1I95 - chains A and T of the 21 polymer chains in the assembly; structure by X-ray diffraction, 4.50 A resolution (low resolution: residue-level contacts below are approximate; hydrogen-bond / salt-bridge calls are withheld).

Chain A:
Molecule: 16S RRNA
Source organism: Thermus thermophilus
Sequence (1514 nucleotides; each row starts with the number of its first residue):
     2 UGUUGGAGAG UUUGAUCCUG GCUCAGGGUG AACGCUGGCG GCGUGCCUAA GACAUGCAAG
    62 UCGUGCGGGC CGCGGGGUUU UACUCCGUGG UCAGCGGCGG ACGGGUGAGU AACGCGUGGG
   122 UGACCUACCC GGAAGAGGGG GACAACCCGG GGAAACUCGG GCUAAUCCCC CAUGUGGACC
   182 CGCCCCUUGG GGUGUGUCCA AAGGGCUUUG CCCGCUUCCG GAUGGGCCCG CGUCCCAUCA
   242 GCUAGUUGGU GGGGUAAUGG CCCACCAAGG CGACGACGGG UAGCCGGUCU GAGAGGAUGG
   302 CCGGCCACAG GGGCACUGAG ACACGGGCCC CACUCCUACG GGAGGCAGCA GUUAGGAAUC
   362 UUCCGCAAUG GGCGCAAGCC UGACGGAGCG ACGCCGCUUG GAGGAAGAAG CCCUUCGGGG
   422 UGUAAACUCC UGAACCCGGG ACGAAACCCC CGACGAGGGG ACUGACGGUA CCGGGGUAAU
   482 AGCGCCGGCC AACUCCGUGC CAGCAGCCGC GGUAAUACGG AGGGCGCGAG CGUUACCCGG
   542 AUUCACUGGG CGUAAAGGGC GUGUAGGCGG CCUGGGGCGU CCCAUGUGAA AGACCACGGC
   602 UCAACCGUGG GGGAGCGUGG GAUACGCUCA GGCUAGACGG UGGGAGAGGG UGGUGGAAUU
   662 CCCGGAGUAG CGGUGAAAUG CGCAGAUACC GGGAGGAACG CCGAUGGCGA AGGCAGCCAC
   722 CUGGUCCACC CGUGACGCUG AGGCGCGAAA GCGUGGGGAG CAAACCGGAU UAGAUACCCG
   782 GGUAGUCCAC GCCCUAAACG AUGCGCGCUA GGUCUCUGGG UCUCCUGGGG GCCGAAGCUA
   842 ACGCGUUAAG CGCGCCGCCU GGGGAGUACG GCCGCAAGGC UGAAACUCAA AGGAAUUGAC
   902 GGGGGCCCGC ACAAGCGGUG GAGCAUGUGG UUUAAUUCGA AGCAACGCGA AGAACCUUAC
   962 CAGGCCUUGA CAUGCUAGGG AACCCGGGUG AAAGCCUGGG GUGCCCCGCG AGGGGAGCCC
  1022 UAGCACAGGU GCUGCAUGGC CGUCGUCAGC UCGUGCCGUG AGGUGUUGGG UUAAGUCCCG
  1082 CAACGAGCGC AACCCCCGCC GUUAGUUGCC AGCGGUUCGG CCGGGCACUC UAACGGGACU
  1142 GCCCGCGAAA GCGGGAGGAA GGAGGGGACG ACGUCUGGUC AGCAUGGCCC UUACGGCCUG
  1202 GGCGACACAC GUGCUACAAU GCCCACUACA AAGCGAUGCC ACCCGGCAAC GGGGAGCUAA
  1262 UCGCAAAAAG GUGGGCCCAG UUCGGAUUGG GGUCUGCAAC CCGACCCCAU GAAGCCGGAA
  1322 UCGCUAGUAA UCGCGGAUCA GCCAUGCCGC GGUGAAUACG UUCCCGGGCC UUGUACACAC
  1382 CGCCCGUCAC GCCAUGGGAG CGGGCUCUAC CCGAAGUCGC CGGGAGCCUA CGGGCAGGCG
  1442 CCGAGGGUAG GGCCCGUGAC UGGGGCGAAG UCGUAACAAG GUAGCUGUAC CGGAAGGUGC
  1502 GGCUGGAUCA CCUC
Bound ions: Mg2+ site 1 near G21 (its only coordinating residue here); Mg2+ site 2 near C93 (its only coordinating residue here); Mg2+ site 3 near G190 (its only coordinating residue here); Mg2+ site 4 near U543 (its only coordinating residue here); Mg2+ site 5 near A555 (its only coordinating residue here); Mg2+ site 6 near A1164 (its only coordinating residue here); Mg2+ site 7 near C1513 (its only coordinating residue here)
Residues lining bound ligands: edeine b (EDE): U772, A773, G774, A775, G903, G1474, U1475, G1482
Reported in the primary citation:
  - conformationally variable residues (loop rearrangement): G693

Chain T:
Name: 30S ribosomal protein S20
Source organism: Thermus thermophilus
Amino-acid sequence (105 residues; numbered 2 to 106; the number before each row is that of its first residue):
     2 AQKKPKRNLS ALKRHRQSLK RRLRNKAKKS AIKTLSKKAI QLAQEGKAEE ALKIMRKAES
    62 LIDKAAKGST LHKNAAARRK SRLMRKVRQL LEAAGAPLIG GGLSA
Unresolved in the structure: 2-7

Chain A / chain T interface:
Contacting residue pairs (17):
  C180(A) - Ala78(T)
  C180(A) - Ser82(T)
  C181(A) - Ser82(T)
  C181(A) - Leu104(T)
  C181(A) - Ser105(T)
  G197(A) - Gly102(T)
  G197(A) - Gly103(T)
  G197(A) - Ser105(T)
  U198(A) - Gly102(T)
  U198(A) - Gly103(T)
  C199(A) - Ser61(T)
  C317(A) - Arg23(T)
  U318(A) - Ser19(T)
  U318(A) - Arg23(T)
  G1435(A) - Ala28(T)
  G1435(A) - Ala32(T)
  C1436(A) - Ala28(T)
Also at the interface, not in a pair above, chain A (13 interface residues in all): G97, C200, A257, A320
Also at the interface, not in a pair above, chain T (16 interface residues in all): Gln18, Arg22, Arg57, Ser70, Asn75

In short:
The interface between chain A and chain T involves 13 residues on one side and 16 on the other. Ligands of
chain A: edeine b. The paper reports conformational variability at G693(A).
Chain A is 16S RRNA and chain T is 30S ribosomal protein S20, both from Thermus thermophilus; the structure,
Crystal structure of the 30S ribosomal subunit from thermus thermophilus in complex with edeine, was
determined by X-ray diffraction (same publication as 1I94, 1I96 and 1I97).
